Entry 5Y2J (X-ray diffraction, 2.55 A resolution); this record covers chains B and D of the 4 polymer chains in the assembly.

== Chain B (and D) ==
Protein: Nonstructural protein 4
Organism: Bovine rotavirus G10
Notes: chain D of this document is another copy of the same molecule, construct and numbering; everything in this record applies to it too
UniProt: Q6QT01 (Q6QT01_9REOV); residue numbers follow UniProt; this construct covers 95-146
Sequence (53 residues; row label = number of the first residue in the row):
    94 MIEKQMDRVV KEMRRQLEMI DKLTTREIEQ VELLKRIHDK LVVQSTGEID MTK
Not modelled in the structure: 94-101, 143-146 (chain D: 138-146)
Differences from the reference sequence: expression tag (94)
Ion coordination: Ni2+ site 1: Glu122, Glu125, Gln137 (shared with 1 residue of chain A); Ni2+ site 2: His131 (shared with Asp114(D) of chain D)

== How chain B and chain D interact ==
Pairs across the interface (26):
  Leu110(B) with His131(D); Leu134(D), hydrophobic; Val135(D), hydrophobic
  Ile113(B) with Leu127(D), hydrophobic
  Asp114(B) with His131(D), salt bridge
  Thr117(B) with Leu127(D)
  Glu120(B) with Glu120(D); Gln123(D), hydrogen bond; Val124(D)
  Ile121(B) with Val124(D), hydrophobic
  Gln123(B) with Glu120(D), hydrogen bond
  Val124(B) with Glu120(D)
  Leu127(B) with Ile113(D); Leu116(D), hydrophobic; Thr117(D); Glu120(D)
  Ile130(B) with Ile113(D), hydrophobic
  His131(B) with Leu110(D); Ile113(D); Asp114(D), salt bridge
  Leu134(B) with Met106(D), hydrophobic; Leu110(D), hydrophobic
  Gln137(B) with Met106(D)
  Ser138(B) with Met106(D)
  Ile142(B) with Val103(D); Arg107(D), hydrogen bond (backbone-side chain)
Interface residues without a listed pair, chain B (20 interface residues in all): Met106, Gln109, Leu116, Lys128, Val135
Interface residues without a listed pair, chain D (18 interface residues in all): Gln109, Ile121, Ile130

== Overview ==
The interface between chain B and chain D involves 20 residues on one side and 18 on the other, with 3
hydrogen bonds and 2 salt bridges. Among the polar pairs are Asp114(B)-His131(D), Glu120(B)-Gln123(D) and
Ile142(B)-Arg107(D). Glu122(B), Glu125(B) and Gln137(B) coordinate Ni2+ site 1.
Chain B and chain D are both Nonstructural protein 4 (Bovine rotavirus G10); the structure, Crystal structure
of the oligomerization domain of NSP4 from rotavirus strain MF66, was determined by X-ray diffraction,
deposited together with 5Y2E and 5Y2H.
